PDB entry 2FM0 | X-ray diffraction, 2.00 A resolution | chains B and D of the 4 polymer chains in the assembly

# Chain B (and D)
Name: cAMP-specific 3', 5'-cyclic phosphodiesterase 4D
Source organism: Homo sapiens
Notes: EC 3.1.4.17; fragment: catalytic domain; chain D of this document is another copy of the same molecule, construct and numbering; everything in this record applies to it too
UniProtKB: Q08499 (PDE4D_HUMAN); residues 79-439 here correspond to UniProt positions 381-741 (UniProt number = residue number + 302)
Sequence (361 residues; row label = number of the first residue in the row):
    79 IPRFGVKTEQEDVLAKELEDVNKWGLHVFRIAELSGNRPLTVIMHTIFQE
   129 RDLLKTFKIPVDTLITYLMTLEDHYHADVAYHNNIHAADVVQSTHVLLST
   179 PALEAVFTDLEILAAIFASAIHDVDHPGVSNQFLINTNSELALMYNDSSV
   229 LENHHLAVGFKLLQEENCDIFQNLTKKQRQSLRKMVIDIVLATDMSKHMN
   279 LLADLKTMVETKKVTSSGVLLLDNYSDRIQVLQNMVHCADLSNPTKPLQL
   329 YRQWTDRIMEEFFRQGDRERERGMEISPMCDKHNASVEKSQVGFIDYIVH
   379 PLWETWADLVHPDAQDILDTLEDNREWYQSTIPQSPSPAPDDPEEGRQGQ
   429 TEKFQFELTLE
Disordered / not traced: 79-85, 413-439 (chain D: 413-439)
Bound ions: Zn2+: His-164, His-200, Asp-201, Asp-318; Mg2+ near Asp-201 (its only coordinating residue here)
Ligand contacts: L-869298 (M98; (S)-3-(2-(3-cyclopropoxy-4-(difluoromethoxy)phenyl)-2-(5-(1,1,1,3,3,3-hexafluoro-2-hydroxypropan-2-yl)thiazol-2-yl)ethy l)pyridine 1-oxide): Tyr-159, His-160, Thr-271, Met-273, Asp-318, Leu-319, Asn-321, Pro-322, Tyr-329, Trp-332, Thr-333, Ile-336, Phe-340, Met-357, Ser-368, Gln-369, Phe-372, Ile-376
UniProt features mapped onto this chain:
  - active site: His-160 (Proton donor)
  - binding site (3',5'-cyclic AMP): His-160, Gln-369, Phe-372
  - binding site (AMP): His-160, Asp-201, Asp-318, Asn-321, Gln-369, Phe-372
  - binding site (Zn(2+)): His-164, His-200, Asp-201, Asp-318
  - binding site (Mg(2+)): Asp-201
  - binding site (Mn(2+)): Asp-201
  - cross-link: Lys-85 (Glycyl lysine isopeptide (Lys-Gly) (interchain with G-Cter in SUMO))
From the paper describing this entry:
  - binding site for L-869298: Tyr-159, His-204, Thr-271, Met-273, Asp-318, Leu-319, Asn-321, Pro-322, Tyr-329, Trp-332, Thr-333, Ile-336, Phe-340, Met-357, Gln-369, Phe-372, Ile-376

# Interface between chain B and chain D
Contacting residue pairs (27):
  Arg-116(B) / Glu-349(D)  salt bridge
  Met-147(B) / Glu-349(D)
  Thr-148(B) / Arg-350(D)  hydrogen bond
  Asp-151(B) / Arg-346(D)  salt bridge
  Asp-151(B) / Arg-350(D)  salt bridge
  Asp-156(B) / Asp-156(D)
  Asn-214(B) / Glu-244(D)
  Thr-215(B) / Glu-243(D)
  Thr-215(B) / Glu-244(D)  hydrogen bond (backbone-backbone)
  Asn-216(B) / Glu-243(D)
  Asn-216(B) / Glu-244(D)  hydrogen bond
  Ser-217(B) / Glu-243(D)
  Glu-218(B) / Lys-239(D)
  Lys-239(B) / Glu-218(D)
  Lys-239(B) / Leu-221(D)
  Glu-243(B) / Thr-215(D)
  Glu-243(B) / Asn-216(D)
  Glu-243(B) / Ser-217(D)
  Glu-244(B) / Asn-214(D)
  Glu-244(B) / Thr-215(D)  hydrogen bond (backbone-backbone)
  Glu-244(B) / Asn-216(D)  hydrogen bond
  Arg-346(B) / Asp-151(D)  salt bridge
  Arg-348(B) / Lys-85(D)
  Glu-349(B) / Arg-116(D)  salt bridge
  Glu-349(B) / Met-147(D)
  Arg-350(B) / Thr-148(D)  hydrogen bond
  Arg-350(B) / Asp-151(D)  salt bridge
Other interface residues (no listed pair), chain B (20 interface residues in all): Thr-144, Ala-155, Gln-242
Other interface residues (no listed pair), chain D (20 interface residues in all): Ala-155, Gln-242

# Overview
Chain B and chain D each contribute 20 residues to their interface; the contacts include 6 hydrogen bonds and
6 salt bridges. Polar pairs include Arg-116(B)/Glu-349(D), Asp-151(B)/Arg-346(D) and Asp-151(B)/Arg-350(D).
Chain B binds L-869298. From the paper: a binding site for L-869298 at Tyr-159(B), His-204(B) and Thr-271(B)
among others.
Both chains are cAMP-specific 3', 5'-cyclic phosphodiesterase 4D (Homo sapiens). Entry 2FM0 (Crystal structure
of PDE4D in complex with L-869298) was determined by X-ray diffraction together with 2FM5 from the same study.
